PDB entry 4MU4 | X-ray diffraction, 1.41 A resolution | chain A

Chain A:
Name: Imidazoleglycerol-phosphate dehydratase 2, chloroplastic
Organism: Arabidopsis thaliana
Notes: EC 4.2.1.19; fragment: short construct
UniProt: O23346 (HIS5B_ARATH); residues 4-207 here correspond to UniProt positions 69-272 (UniProt number = residue number + 65)
Sequence (205 residues; row label = number of the first residue in the row):
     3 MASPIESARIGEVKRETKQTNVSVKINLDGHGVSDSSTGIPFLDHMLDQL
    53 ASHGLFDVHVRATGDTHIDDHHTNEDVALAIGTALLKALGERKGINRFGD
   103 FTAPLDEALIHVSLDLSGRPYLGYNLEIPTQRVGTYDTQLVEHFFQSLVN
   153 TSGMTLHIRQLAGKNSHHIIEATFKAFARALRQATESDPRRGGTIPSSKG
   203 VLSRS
Not modelled in the structure: 3-8
Construct notes: initiating methionine (3); engineered mutation Gln-21 (Glu86 in O23346)
Ion coordination: Mn2+ site 1: His-47, His-74, His-169, Glu-173 (together with Mn2+); Mn2+ site 2: His-73, Glu-77, His-145, His-170 (together with Mn2+)
Small-molecule neighbours: Mn2+ (IYP; (2R,3S)-2,3-dihydroxy-3-(1H-imidazol-5-yl)propyl dihydrogen phosphate): Gln-21, His-47, Gln-51, His-73, His-74, Glu-77, Arg-99, Leu-107, Arg-121, His-145, His-169, His-170, Glu-173, Lys-177, Ser-199, Ser-200, Lys-201, Leu-204
From the paper describing this entry:
  - binding site for Mn2+: Arg-99, Arg-121, Lys-177, Ser-199, Lys-201
  - conformationally variable residues (order/disorder transition): Arg-193 to Arg-206
  - catalytic residues: Glu-77, Asp-108, Glu-173 (proposed by the authors, not directly observed)
  - Mn2+ coordination: His-47, His-73, His-74, Glu-77, His-145, His-169, His-170, Glu-173
  - mutagenesis - E21Q: abolished catalytic activity

In short:
Bound to chain A: Mn2+. His-47, His-74, His-169 and Glu-173 coordinate Mn2+ site 1. His-73, Glu-77, His-145
and His-170 form the Mn2+ site 2. From the paper: catalytic residues Glu-77, Asp-108 and Glu-173; E21Q
abolishes catalytic activity.
Chain A is Imidazoleglycerol-phosphate dehydratase 2, chloroplastic (Arabidopsis thaliana); the structure, The
form B structure of an E21Q catalytic mutant of A. thaliana IGPD2 in complex with ..., was determined by X-ray
diffraction together with 4QNJ, 4QNK, 4MU0, 4MU1 and 4MU3 from the same study.
